PDB entry 3W3A | X-ray diffraction, 3.90 A resolution | chains B and G of the 8 polymer chains in the assembly

== Chain B ==
Molecule: V-type ATP synthase alpha chain
From: Thermus thermophilus
Notes: EC 3.6.3.14; fragment: subunit a
Reference sequence: Q56403 (VATA_THET8); numbering as in UniProt (aligned over 1-577)
Chain sequence (577 residues; each row starts with the number of its first residue):
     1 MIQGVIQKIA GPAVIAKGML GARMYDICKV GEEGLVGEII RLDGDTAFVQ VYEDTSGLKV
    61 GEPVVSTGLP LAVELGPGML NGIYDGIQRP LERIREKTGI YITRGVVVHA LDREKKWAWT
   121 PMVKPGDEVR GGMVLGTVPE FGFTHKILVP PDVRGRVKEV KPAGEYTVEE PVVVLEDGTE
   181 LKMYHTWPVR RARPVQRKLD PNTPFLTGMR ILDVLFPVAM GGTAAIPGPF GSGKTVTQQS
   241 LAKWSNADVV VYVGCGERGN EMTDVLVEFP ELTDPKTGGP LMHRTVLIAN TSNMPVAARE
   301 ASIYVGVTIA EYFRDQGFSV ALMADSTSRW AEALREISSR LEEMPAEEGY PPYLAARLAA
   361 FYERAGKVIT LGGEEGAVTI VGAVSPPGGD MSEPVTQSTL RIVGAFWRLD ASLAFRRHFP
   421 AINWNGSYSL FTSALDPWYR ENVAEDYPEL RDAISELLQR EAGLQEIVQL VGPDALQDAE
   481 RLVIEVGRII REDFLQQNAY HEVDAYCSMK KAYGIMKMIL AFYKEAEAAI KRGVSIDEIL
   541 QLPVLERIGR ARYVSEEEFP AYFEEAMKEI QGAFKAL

== Chain G ==
Molecule: V-type ATP synthase subunit D
From: Thermus thermophilus
Notes: EC 3.6.3.14; fragment: subunit d
Reference sequence: O87880 (VATD_THET8); residues 2-211 here = UniProt positions 2-211
Chain sequence (210 residues; row label = number of the first residue in the row):
     2 SQVSPTRMNL LQRRGQLRLA QKGVDLLKKK RDALVAEFFG LVREAMEARK ALDQAAKEAY
    62 AALLLAQAFD GPEVVAGAAL GVPPLEGVEA EVENVWGSKV PRLKATFPDG ALLSPVGTPA
   122 YTLEASRAFR RYAEALIRVA NTETRLKKIG EEIKKTTRRV NALEQVVIPG IRAQIRFIQQ
   182 VLEQREREDT FRLKRIKGKI EAREAEEEGG

== Interface between chain B and chain G ==
Contacting residue pairs - 10 pairs, chain B then chain G:
  Lys8(B) - Glu205(G)  salt bridge
  Glu342(B) - Lys195(G)
  Glu342(B) - Lys198(G)
  Met344(B) - Arg188(G)
  Met344(B) - Thr191(G)
  Glu348(B) - Glu184(G)
  Gly349(B) - Glu184(G)  hydrogen bond (backbone-side chain)
  Gln469(B) - Lys30(G)
  Leu470(B) - Asp33(G)
  Val471(B) - Asp33(G)
Also at the interface, not in a pair above, chain G (11 interface residues in all): Lys29, Gln180, Glu209

== Overview ==
Chain B and chain G form an interface of 8 and 11 residues respectively, with 1 hydrogen bond and 1 salt
bridge. Polar pairs include Lys8(B)-Glu205(G) and Gly349(B)-Glu184(G).
Here chain B is V-type ATP synthase alpha chain and chain G is V-type ATP synthase subunit D, both from
Thermus thermophilus. Entry 3W3A (Crystal structure of V1-ATPase at 3.9 angstrom resolution) was determined by
X-ray diffraction.
